6BIL - chains B and C of the 3 polymer chains in the assembly; structure by X-ray diffraction, 2.40 A resolution.

== Chain B ==
Protein: HLA class II histocompatibility antigen, DRB1-4 beta chain
Organism: Homo sapiens
Reference sequence: P13760 (2B14_HUMAN); residues 1-190 here correspond to UniProt positions 30-219 (UniProt number = residue number + 29)
Sequence (200 residues; numbered -1 to 198; the number before each row is that of its first residue; numbers below 1 keep their minus sign (Gly-1 is residue -1)):
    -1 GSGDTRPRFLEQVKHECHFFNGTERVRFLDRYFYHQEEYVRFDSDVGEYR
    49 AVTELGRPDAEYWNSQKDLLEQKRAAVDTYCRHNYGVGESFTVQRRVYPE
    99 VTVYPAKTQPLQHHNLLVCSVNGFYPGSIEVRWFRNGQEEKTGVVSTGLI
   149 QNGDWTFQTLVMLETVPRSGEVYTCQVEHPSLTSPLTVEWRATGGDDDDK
Unresolved in the structure: -1 to 1, 191-198
Construct notes: expression tag (-1 to 0, 191-198)
Cystine bridges: Cys15-Cys79, Cys117-Cys173
What the authors report for this chain:
  - specificity-determining residues: Lys71, Gly86

== Chain C ==
Protein: Fibrinogen beta 74cit69-81
Sequence (13 residues; row label = number of the first residue in the row):
     1 GGYRARPAKAAAT
Modified / non-standard residues: Arg6 (citrulline; CIR)

== Interface between chain B and chain C ==
Contacting residue pairs (30):
  His13(B) - Arg6(C)
  Phe26(B) - Arg6(C)
  Asp28(B) - Arg6(C)
  Tyr30(B) - Ala8(C)
  Tyr30(B) - Lys9(C)  hydrogen bond (side chain-backbone)
  Pro56(B) - Ala12(C)
  Asp57(B) - Ala11(C)
  Asp57(B) - Ala12(C)  hydrogen bond (side chain-backbone)
  Tyr60(B) - Ala10(C)
  Tyr60(B) - Ala12(C)  hydrophobic
  Trp61(B) - Lys9(C)
  Trp61(B) - Ala10(C)  hydrogen bond (side chain-backbone)
  Trp61(B) - Ala11(C)  hydrophobic
  Gln64(B) - Lys9(C)  hydrogen bond
  Leu67(B) - Lys9(C)
  Gln70(B) - Arg6(C)
  Lys71(B) - Arg6(C)
  Lys71(B) - Pro7(C)  hydrogen bond (side chain-backbone)
  Thr77(B) - Arg4(C)  hydrogen bond (backbone-side chain)
  Tyr78(B) - Arg4(C)
  Tyr78(B) - Arg6(C)
  His81(B) - Gly2(C)  hydrogen bond (side chain-backbone)
  His81(B) - Arg4(C)  hydrogen bond
  Asn82(B) - Tyr3(C)
  Asn82(B) - Arg4(C)  hydrogen bond (side chain-backbone)
  Val85(B) - Gly1(C)
  Val85(B) - Gly2(C)
  Val85(B) - Tyr3(C)  hydrophobic
  Gly86(B) - Tyr3(C)
  Phe89(B) - Tyr3(C)
Interface residues without a listed pair, chain B (20 interface residues in all): Ala74
Interface residues without a listed pair, chain C (12 interface residues in all): Ala5
From the paper, about this interface:
  - interface residues, chain B: Lys71(B), Thr77(B)

== In short ==
20 residues of chain B face 12 of chain C across their interface; the contacts include 9 hydrogen bonds. Polar
pairs include Tyr30(B)-Lys9(C), Asp57(B)-Ala12(C) and Trp61(B)-Ala10(C). The paper reports interface residues
Lys71(B) and Thr77(B); specificity determinants Lys71(B) and Gly86(B).
Chain B is HLA class II histocompatibility antigen, DRB1-4 beta chain (Homo sapiens) and chain C is Fibrinogen
beta 74cit69-81; the structure, HLA-DRB1 in complex with citrullinated fibrinogen peptide, was determined by
X-ray diffraction together with 6BIJ, 6BIN, 6BIR, 6BIV, 6BIX, 6BIY and 6BIZ from the same study.
